Entry 6ZWB (X-ray diffraction, 1.75 A resolution); this record covers chains B and F of the 3 polymer chains in the assembly.

== Chain B ==
Name: Tubulin beta-2B chain
Source organism: Bos taurus
Reference sequence: Q6B856 (TBB2B_BOVIN); the author numbering skips numbers that UniProt does not, so the offset changes along the chain: 1-42 = UniProt 1-42; 45-360 = UniProt 43-358; 369-455 = UniProt 359-445
Sequence (445 residues; row label = number of the first residue in the row; note: 10 numbers in that range are skipped by the numbering (no residue carries them; nothing is unmodelled there)):
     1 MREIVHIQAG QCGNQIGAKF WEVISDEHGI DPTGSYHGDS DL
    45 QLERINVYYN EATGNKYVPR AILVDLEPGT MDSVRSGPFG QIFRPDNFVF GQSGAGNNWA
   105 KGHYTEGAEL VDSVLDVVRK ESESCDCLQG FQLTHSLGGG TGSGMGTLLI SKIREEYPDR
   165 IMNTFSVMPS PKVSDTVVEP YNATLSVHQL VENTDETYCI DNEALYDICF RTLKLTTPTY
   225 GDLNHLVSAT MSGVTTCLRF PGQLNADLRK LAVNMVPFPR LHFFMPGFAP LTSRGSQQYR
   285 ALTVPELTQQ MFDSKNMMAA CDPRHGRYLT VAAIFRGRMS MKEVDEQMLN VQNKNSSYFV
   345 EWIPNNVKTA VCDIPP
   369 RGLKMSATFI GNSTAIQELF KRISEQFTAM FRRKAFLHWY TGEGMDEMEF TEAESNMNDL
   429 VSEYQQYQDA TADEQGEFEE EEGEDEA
Unresolved in the structure: 442-455
UniProt features mapped onto this chain:
  - motif: Met-1 to Ile-4 (MREI motif)
  - binding site (GTP): Gln-11, Glu-71, Ser-140, Gly-144, Thr-145, Gly-146, Asn-206, Asn-228
  - binding site (Mg(2+)): Glu-71
  - modified residue: Ser-40 (Phosphoserine), Thr-57 (Phosphothreonine), Lys-60 (N6-acetyllysine), Ser-174 (Phosphoserine), Thr-287 (Phosphothreonine), Thr-292 (Phosphothreonine), Arg-320 (Omega-N-methylarginine), Glu-448 (5-glutamyl polyglutamate)
  - cross-link (Glycyl lysine isopeptide (Lys-Gly)): Lys-60 (interchain with G-Cter in ubiquitin), Lys-326 (interchain with G-Cter in ubiquitin)
Ligand contacts:
  - GDP (guanosine-5'-diphosphate): Gly-10, Gln-11, Cys-12, Gln-15, Ile-16, Asp-69, Ala-99, Asn-101, Ser-140, Gly-142, Gly-143, Gly-144, Thr-145, Gly-146, Val-171, Pro-173, Val-177, Glu-183, Asn-206, Leu-209, Tyr-224, Leu-227, Asn-228
  - QRN (5-[2-(1,3-benzothiazol-2-yl)ethyl]-2-methoxy-phenol): Val-238, Cys-241, Leu-242, Leu-248, Ala-250, Asp-251, Lys-254, Leu-255, Asn-258, Met-259, Thr-314, Val-315, Ala-316, Ile-318, Asn-350, Val-351, Lys-352, Ile-378

== Chain F ==
Name: Designed Ankyrin Repeat Protein (DARPIN) D1
Source organism: synthetic construct
Notes: antibody fragment or engineered binder
Sequence (169 residues; row label = number of the first residue in the row):
     1 MRGSHHHHHH GSDLGKKLLE AARAGQDDEV RILMANGADV NATDASGLTP LHLAATYGHL
    61 EIVEVLLKHG ADVNAIDIMG STPLHLAALI GHLEIVEVLL KHGADVNAVD TWGDTPLHLA
   121 AIMGHLEIVE VLLKHGADVN AQDKFGKTAF DISIDNGNED LAEILQKLN
Unresolved in the structure: 1-12, 168-169

== How chain B and chain F interact ==
Contacting residue pairs (32):
  Pro-175(B) with Met-123(F)
  Lys-176(B) with Asn-158(F); Asp-160(F), salt bridge
  Val-181(B) with Ile-90(F); Met-123(F), hydrophobic; His-125(F)
  Arg-215(B) with Glu-159(F), salt bridge; Asp-160(F), salt bridge; Glu-163(F), salt bridge
  Glu-393(B) with Ile-122(F); Ile-152(F); Asn-156(F), hydrogen bond
  Gln-394(B) with Ile-122(F), hydrogen bond (side chain-backbone); Met-123(F)
  Ala-397(B) with Leu-89(F); Ile-122(F), hydrophobic
  Met-398(B) with Leu-89(F), hydrophobic; Ile-90(F), hydrophobic; Met-123(F), hydrophobic
  Arg-400(B) with Trp-112(F); Asp-114(F), salt bridge; Lys-144(F)
  Arg-401(B) with Leu-86(F); Asp-110(F), salt bridge; Trp-112(F); Asp-114(F), salt bridge; Leu-119(F)
  Ala-403(B) with Ile-90(F), hydrophobic
  Phe-404(B) with Thr-56(F); Tyr-57(F), hydrophobic; Ile-90(F), hydrophobic
  His-406(B) with Tyr-57(F), hydrogen bond
Also at the interface, not in a pair above, chain B (17 interface residues in all): Pro-184, Asp-211, Phe-214, Arg-390
Also at the interface, not in a pair above, chain F (21 interface residues in all): Ser-81, Gly-124

== In short ==
Chain B and chain F form an interface of 17 and 21 residues respectively; the contacts include 3 hydrogen
bonds and 7 salt bridges. Among the polar pairs are Lys-176(B)/Asp-160(F), Arg-215(B)/Glu-159(F) and
Arg-215(B)/Asp-160(F). Chain B binds GDP and compound QRN.
Here chain B is Tubulin beta-2B chain (Bos taurus) and chain F is Designed Ankyrin Repeat Protein (DARPIN) D1
(synthetic construct). Entry 6ZWB (Z-SBTub3 photoswitch bound to tubulin-DARPin D1 complex) was determined by
X-ray diffraction (same publication as 6ZWC).
